Entry 8IC0 (electron microscopy, 3.41 A resolution); this record covers chains C and E of the 6 polymer chains in the assembly.

[Chain C]
Protein: Guanine nucleotide-binding protein G(I)/G(S)/G(T) subunit beta-1
Source organism: Homo sapiens
Reference sequence: P62873 (GBB1_HUMAN); numbering as in UniProt (aligned over 2-340)
Sequence (345 residues; row label = number of the first residue in the row; numbers below 1 keep their minus sign (Gly-4 is residue -4)):
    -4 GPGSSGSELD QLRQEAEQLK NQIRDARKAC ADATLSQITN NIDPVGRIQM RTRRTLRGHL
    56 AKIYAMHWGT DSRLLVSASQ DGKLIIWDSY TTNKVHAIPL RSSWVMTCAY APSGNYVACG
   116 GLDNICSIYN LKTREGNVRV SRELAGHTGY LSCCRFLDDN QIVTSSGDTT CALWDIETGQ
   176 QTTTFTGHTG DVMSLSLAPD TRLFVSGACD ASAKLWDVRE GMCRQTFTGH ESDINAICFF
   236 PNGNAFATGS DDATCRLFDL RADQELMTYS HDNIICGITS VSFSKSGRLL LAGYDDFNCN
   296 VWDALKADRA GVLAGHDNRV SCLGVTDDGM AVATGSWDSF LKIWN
Unresolved in the structure: -4 to 2
Differences from the reference sequence: expression tag (-4 to 1)
Curated features (UniProtKB/Swiss-Prot):
  - modified residue: Ser2 (N-acetylserine), His266 (Phosphohistidine)
  - natural variant: Leu30 (L30F: In MRD42; uncertain significance), Arg52 (R52G: In MRD42), Gly64 (G64V: In MRD42), Asp76 (D76E: In MRD42; D76G: In MRD42), Gly77 (G77S: In MRD42), Lys78 (K78R: In MRD42), Ile80 (I80N: In MRD42; I80T: In MRD42), His91 (H91R: In MRD42; uncertain significance), Ala92 (A92T: In MRD42), Pro94 (P94S: In MRD42), Leu95 (L95P: In MRD42), Arg96 (R96L: In MRD42), 5 further natural variant entries in UniProt

[Chain E]
Protein: scFv16
Source organism: Mus musculus
Notes: antibody fragment or engineered binder
Sequence (257 residues; row label = number of the first residue in the row; note: 2 numbers in that range are skipped by the numbering (no residue carries them; nothing is unmodelled there); a row labelled like 121A-121N holds insertion residues (121A, then the next letters in order)):
     1 DVQLVESGGG LVQPGGSRKL SCSASGFAFS SFGMHWVRQA PEKGLEWVAY ISSGSGTIYY
    61 ADTVKGRFTI SRDDPKNTLF LQMTSLRSED TAMYYCVRSI YYYGSSPFDF WGQGTTLTVS
   121 S
121A-121N GGGGSGGGGSGGGG
   124 SDIVMTQATS SVPVTPGESV SISCRSSKSL LHSNGNTYLY WFLQRPGQSP QLLIYRMSNL
   184 ASGVPDRFSG SGSGTAFTLT ISRLEAEDVG VYYCMQHLEY PLTFGAGTKL ELKAAALEVL
   244 FQ
Unresolved in the structure: 1, 121A-121N, 236-245
Disulfide bonds: Cys22-Cys96, Cys147-Cys217

[How chain C and chain E interact]
Contacting residue pairs - 11 pairs, chain C then chain E:
  Arg68(C) - Tyr103(E)
  Leu69(C) - Tyr103(E)  hydrophobic
  Val90(C) - Tyr102(E)  hydrophobic
  Arg129(C) - Val2(E)
  Arg129(C) - Arg98(E)
  Arg129(C) - Asp109(E)  salt bridge
  Glu130(C) - Gly26(E)
  Glu130(C) - Phe27(E)
  Glu130(C) - Ala28(E)  hydrogen bond (backbone-backbone)
  Glu130(C) - Phe32(E)
  Gly131(C) - Phe32(E)
Other interface residues (no listed pair), chain C (9 interface residues in all): Asp66, His91, Asn132
Other interface residues (no listed pair), chain E (10 interface residues in all): Ser185

[In short]
The interface between chain C and chain E involves 9 residues on one side and 10 on the other; the contacts
include 1 hydrogen bond and 1 salt bridge. Among the polar pairs are Arg129(C)-Asp109(E) and
Glu130(C)-Ala28(E).
Chain C is Guanine nucleotide-binding protein G(I)/G(S)/G(T) subunit beta-1 (Homo sapiens) and chain E is
scFv16 (Mus musculus); the structure, Cryo-EM structure of CXCL8 bound C-X-C chemokine receptor 1 in complex
with Gi heterotrimer, was determined by electron microscopy.
